Entry 1MOU (X-ray diffraction, 2.20 A resolution); this record covers chain A.

Chain A:
Name: GFP-like non-fluorescent chromoprotein
Source organism: Montipora efflorescens
UniProt: P83690 (NFCP_MONEF); residues 7-225 here correspond to UniProt positions 3-221 (UniProt number = residue number - 4)
Sequence (219 residues; row label = number of the first residue in the row; note: 2 numbers in that range are skipped by the numbering (no residue carries them; nothing is unmodelled there)):
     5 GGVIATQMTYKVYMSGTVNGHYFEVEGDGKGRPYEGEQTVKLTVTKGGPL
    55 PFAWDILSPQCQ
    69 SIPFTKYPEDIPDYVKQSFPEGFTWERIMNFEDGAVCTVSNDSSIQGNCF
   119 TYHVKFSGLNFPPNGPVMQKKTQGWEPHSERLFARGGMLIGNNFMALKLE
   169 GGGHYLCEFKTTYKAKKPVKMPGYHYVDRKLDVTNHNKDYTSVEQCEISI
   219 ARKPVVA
Sequence notes: expression tag (5-6); chromophore (66, 66, 66)
Modified / non-standard residues: Q66 ([2-(3-carbamoyl-1-imino-propyl)-4-(4-hydroxy-benzylidene)-5-oxo-4,5-dihydro-imidazol-1-yl]-acetic acid; CRQ)
Curated features (UniProtKB/Swiss-Prot):
  - cross-link: Q66 (2-iminomethyl-5-imidazolinone (Gln-Gly))
Glycans and other covalent adducts: covalent link Q66-S69

Overview:
Chain A is GFP-like non-fluorescent chromoprotein (Montipora efflorescens); the structure, Crystal structure
of Coral pigment, was determined by X-ray diffraction (same publication as 1MOV).
